PDB entry 1P0V | X-ray diffraction, 2.05 A resolution | chains A and B

[Chain A (and B)]
Molecule: Bifunctional P-450:NADPH-P450 reductase
Source organism: Bacillus megaterium
Notes: EC 1.14.14.1; fragment: Heme domain, residues 1-455 of SWS P14779; chain B of this document is another copy of the same molecule, construct and numbering; everything in this record applies to it too
Reference sequence: P14779 (CPXB_BACME); residues 1-455 here = UniProt positions 1-455
Sequence (455 residues; row label = number of the first residue in the row):
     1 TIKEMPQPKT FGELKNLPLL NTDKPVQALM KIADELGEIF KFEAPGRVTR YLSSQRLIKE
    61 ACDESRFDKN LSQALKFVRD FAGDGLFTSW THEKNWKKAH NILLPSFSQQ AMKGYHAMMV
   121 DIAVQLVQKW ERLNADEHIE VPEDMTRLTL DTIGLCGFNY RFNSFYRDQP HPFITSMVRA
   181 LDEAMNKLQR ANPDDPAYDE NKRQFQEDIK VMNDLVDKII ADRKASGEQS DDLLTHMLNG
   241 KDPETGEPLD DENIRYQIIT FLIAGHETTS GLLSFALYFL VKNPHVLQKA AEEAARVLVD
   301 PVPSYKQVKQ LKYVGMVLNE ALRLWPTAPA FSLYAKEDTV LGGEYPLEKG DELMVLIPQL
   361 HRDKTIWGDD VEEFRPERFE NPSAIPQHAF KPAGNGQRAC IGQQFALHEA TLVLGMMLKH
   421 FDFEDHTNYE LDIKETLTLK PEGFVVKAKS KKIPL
Disordered / not traced: 1-2, 189-200 (chain B: 1-2, 189-197)
Differences from the reference sequence: engineered mutation Ala-393 (Phe in P14779)
UniProt features mapped onto this chain:
  - site: Thr-269 (Important for catalytic activity)
  - mutagenesis: Thr-269 (T269A: Contrary to wild-type, significant decrease in the formation of the high-spin complex via substrate binding, and decreased substrate-induced reduction potential shift with saturating ...)

[Chain A / chain B interface]
Contacting residue pairs (12; chain A residue first):
  Glu-64(A) / Asn-381(B)  hydrogen bond
  Ser-108(A) / Thr-365(B)
  Gln-109(A) / Asp-369(B)
  Gln-110(A) / Lys-364(B)
  Gln-110(A) / Thr-365(B)
  Gln-110(A) / Asp-369(B)
  Pro-243(A) / Gln-387(B)
  Gln-387(A) / Lys-289(B)
  Gln-387(A) / Glu-377(B)
  Gln-387(A) / Glu-380(B)  hydrogen bond
  Gln-397(A) / Asn-381(B)
  Gln-397(A) / Ala-384(B)
Also at the interface, not in a pair above, chain A (10 interface residues in all): Leu-104, Pro-105, Glu-244
Also at the interface, not in a pair above, chain B (10 interface residues in all): Pro-386

[In short]
Chain A and chain B each contribute 10 residues to their interface; the contacts include 2 hydrogen bonds.
Among the polar pairs are Glu-64(A)/Asn-381(B) and Gln-387(A)/Glu-380(B). From UniProt: one mutagenesis site
on chain A.
Both chains are Bifunctional P-450:NADPH-P450 reductase (Bacillus megaterium). Entry 1P0V (F393A mutant heme
domain of flavocytochrome P450 BM3) was determined by X-ray diffraction (same publication as 1P0W and 1P0X).
